PDB entry 6WIX | X-ray diffraction, 2.67 A resolution | chains B and D of the 6 polymer chains in the assembly

== Chain B ==
Protein: Envelope glycoprotein gp41
Organism: Human immunodeficiency virus 1
Notes: fragment: ectodomain
Sequence (153 residues; numbered 512 to 664; the number before each row is that of its first residue):
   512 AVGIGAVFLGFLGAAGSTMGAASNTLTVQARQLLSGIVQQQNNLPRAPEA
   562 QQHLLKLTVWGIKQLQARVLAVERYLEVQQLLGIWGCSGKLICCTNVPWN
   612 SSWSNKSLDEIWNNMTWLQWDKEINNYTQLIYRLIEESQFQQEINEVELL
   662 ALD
Disordered / not traced: 512-516, 536-562, 664
Cystine bridges: Cys-598/Cys-604
From the paper describing this entry:
  - contacts within the chain: Gly-531/Asn-535 (hydrogen bond), Arg-585/Glu-588 (hydrogen bond)

== Chain D ==
Protein: 35O22 scFv heavy chain
Organism: Homo sapiens
Notes: antibody fragment or engineered binder
Sequence (134 residues; each row starts with the number of its first residue; a row labelled like 72A-72H holds insertion residues (72A, then the next letters in order)):
     1 QGQLVQSGATTTKPGSSVKISCKTSGYRFNFYHINWIRQTAGRGPEWMGW
    51 IS
   52A P
    53 YSGDKNLAPAFQDRVNMTTD
72A-72H TEVPVTSF
    73 TSTGAAYMEI
82A-82C RNL
    83 TSDDTGTYFCAKGLLRDG
100A-100F SSTWLP
   101 YLWGQGTLLTVSSAST
Disordered / not traced: 111-116
Cystine bridges: Cys-22/Cys-92

== How chain B and chain D interact ==
Pairs across the interface (14; chain B residue first):
  Gly-527(B) with Arg-98(D), hydrogen bond (backbone-side chain)
  Thr-529(B) with Arg-98(D); Asp-99(D)
  Asp-620(B) with Leu-97(D)
  Asn-624(B) with Leu-97(D); Arg-98(D), hydrogen bond (backbone-backbone); Asp-99(D); Gly-100(D), hydrogen bond (side chain-backbone)
  Asn-625(B) with Tyr-32(D), hydrogen bond; Leu-97(D); Arg-98(D), hydrogen bond (backbone-side chain)
  Thr-627(B) with Arg-98(D)
  Gln-630(B) with Phe-72H(D)
  Lys-633(B) with Phe-72H(D)
Other interface residues (no listed pair), chain D (8 interface residues in all): Phe-31, Leu-96

== Overview ==
Chain B and chain D each contribute 8 residues to their interface; the contacts include 5 hydrogen bonds.
Among the polar pairs are Gly-527(B)/Arg-98(D), Asn-624(B)/Gly-100(D) and Asn-625(B)/Tyr-32(D). From the
paper: contacts within the chain involving Asn-535(B), Gly-531(B) and Glu-588(B) among others.
Here chain B is Envelope glycoprotein gp41 (Human immunodeficiency virus 1) and chain D is 35O22 scFv heavy
chain (Homo sapiens). Entry 6WIX (Crystal Structure of HIV-1 MI369 RnS-DS.SOSIP Prefusion Env Trimer in
Complex with Human Antibodies 3H109L and ...) was determined by X-ray diffraction.
